5O5J - chains A and T of the 24 polymer chains in the assembly; structure by electron microscopy, 3.45 A resolution.

Chain A:
Molecule: 16S rRNA
Source organism: Mycobacterium smegmatis str. MC2 155
Sequence (1528 nucleotides; each row starts with the number of its first residue):
     1 UUUUUGUUUGGAGAGUUUGAUCCUGGCUCAGGACGAACGCUGGCGGCGUG
    51 CUUAACACAUGCAAGUCGAACGGAAAGGCCCUUUCGGGGGUACUCGAGUG
   101 GCGAACGGGUGAGUAACACGUGGGUGAUCUGCCCUGCACUUUGGGAUAAG
   151 CCUGGGAAACUGGGUCUAAUACCGAAUACACCCUGCUGGUCGCAUGGCCU
   201 GGUAGGGGAAAGCUUUUGCGGUGUGGGAUGGGCCCGCGGCCUAUCAGCUU
   251 GUUGGUGGGGUGAUGGCCUACCAAGGCGACGACGGGUAGCCGGCCUGAGA
   301 GGGUGACCGGCCACACUGGGACUGAGAUACGGCCCAGACUCCUACGGGAG
   351 GCAGCAGUGGGGAAUAUUGCACAAUGGGCGCAAGCCUGAUGCAGCGACGC
   401 CGCGUGAGGGAUGACGGCCUUCGGGUUGUAAACCUCUUUCAGCACAGACG
   451 AAGCGCAAGUGACGGUAUGUGCAGAAGAAGGACCGGCCAACUACGUGCCA
   501 GCAGCCGCGGUAAUACGUAGGGUCCGAGCGUUGUCCGGAAUUACUGGGCG
   551 UAAAGAGCUCGUAGGUGGUUUGUCGCGUUGUUCGUGAAAACUCACAGCUU
   601 AACUGUGGGCGUGCGGGCGAUACGGGCAGACUAGAGUACUGCAGGGGAGA
   651 CUGGAAUUCCUGGUGUAGCGGUGGAAUGCGCAGAUAUCAGGAGGAACACC
   701 GGUGGCGAAGGCGGGUCUCUGGGCAGUAACUGACGCUGAGGAGCGAAAGC
   751 GUGGGGAGCGAACAGGAUUAGAUACCCUGGUAGUCCACGCCGUAAACGGU
   801 GGGUACUAGGUGUGGGUUUCCUUCCUUGGGAUCCGUGCCGUAGCUAACGC
   851 AUUAAGUACCCCGCCUGGGGAGUACGGCCGCAAGGCUAAAACUCAAAGGA
   901 AUUGACGGGGGCCCGCACAAGCGGCGGAGCAUGUGGAUUAAUUCGAUGCA
   951 ACGCGAAGAACCUUACCUGGGUUUGACAUGCACAGGACGCCGGCAGAGAU
  1001 GUCGGUUCCCUUGUGGCCUGUGUGCAGGUGGUGCAUGGCUGUCGUCAGCU
  1051 CGUGUCGUGAGAUGUUGGGUUAAGUCCCGCAACGAGCGCAACCCUUGUCU
  1101 CAUGUUGCCAGCACGUUAUGGUGGGGACUCGUGAGAGACUGCCGGGGUCA
  1151 ACUCGGAGGAAGGUGGGGAUGACGUCAAGUCAUCAUGCCCCUUAUGUCCA
  1201 GGGCUUCACACAUGCUACAAUGGCCGGUACAAAGGGCUGCGAUGCCGUGA
  1251 GGUGGAGCGAAUCCUUUCAAAGCCGGUCUCAGUUCGGAUCGGGGUCUGCA
  1301 ACUCGACCCCGUGAAGUCGGAGUCGCUAGUAAUCGCAGAUCAGCAACGCU
  1351 GCGGUGAAUACGUUCCCGGGCCUUGUACACACCGCCCGUCACGUCAUGAA
  1401 AGUCGGUAACACCCGAAGCCGGUGGCCUAACCCUUGUGGAGGGAGCCGUC
  1451 GAAGGUGGGAUCGGCGAUUGGGACGAAGUCGUAACAAGGUAGCCGUACCG
  1501 GAAGGUGCGGCUGGAUCACCUCCUUUCU
Unresolved in the structure: 1-6, 1518-1528
Ion coordination: Mg2+ site 1 near U17 (its only coordinating residue here); Mg2+ site 2 near G25 (its only coordinating residue here); Mg2+ site 3 near A37 (its only coordinating residue here); Mg2+ site 4 near G42 (its only coordinating residue here); Mg2+ site 5: U52, G111; Mg2+ site 6 near U52 (its only coordinating residue here); Mg2+ site 7 near A57 (its only coordinating residue here); Mg2+ site 8: A63, C386, U387; Mg2+ site 9: U66, G101; Mg2+ site 10 near G96 (its only coordinating residue here); Mg2+ site 11 near G103 (its only coordinating residue here); Mg2+ site 12 near A105 (its only coordinating residue here); 116 more Mg2+ sites not listed

Chain T:
Name: 30S ribosomal protein S20
Source organism: Mycobacterium smegmatis str. MC2 155
UniProt: A0R102 (RS20_MYCS2); residues 1-86 here = UniProt positions 1-86
Chain sequence (86 residues; numbered 1 to 86; the number before each row is that of its first residue):
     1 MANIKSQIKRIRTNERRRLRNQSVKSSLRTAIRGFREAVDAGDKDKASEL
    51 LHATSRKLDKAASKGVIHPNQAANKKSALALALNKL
Unresolved in the structure: 1

Interface between chain A and chain T:
Residue-residue contacts - 82 pairs, chain A then chain T:
  G65(A) - Ile4(T)  phosphate contact
  G65(A) - Ser6(T)  hydrogen bond to the base
  A97(A) - Lys5(T)  salt bridge to the phosphate
  G98(A) - Lys5(T)  salt bridge to the phosphate
  G98(A) - Arg12(T)  phosphate contact
  U99(A) - Lys9(T)  salt bridge to the phosphate
  U99(A) - Arg12(T)  salt bridge to the phosphate
  G100(A) - Lys9(T)  salt bridge to the phosphate
  G100(A) - Thr13(T)  phosphate contact
  G100(A) - Arg16(T)  salt bridge to the phosphate
  G101(A) - Arg16(T)  salt bridge to the phosphate
  G101(A) - Arg17(T)  salt bridge to the phosphate
  C102(A) - Arg10(T)  base contact
  C102(A) - Arg17(T)  salt bridge to the phosphate
  G103(A) - Ser6(T)  base contact
  G103(A) - Arg10(T)  hydrogen bond to the base
  A104(A) - Gln7(T)  base contact
  A104(A) - Arg10(T)  base contact
  C129(A) - His68(T)  phosphate contact
  C129(A) - Asn70(T)  phosphate contact
  U130(A) - His68(T)  phosphate contact
  C173(A) - Arg20(T)  salt bridge to the phosphate
  C173(A) - Lys64(T)  salt bridge to the phosphate
  G174(A) - Lys64(T)  salt bridge to the phosphate
  A175(A) - Lys60(T)  salt bridge to the phosphate
  A176(A) - Arg56(T)  salt bridge to the phosphate
  C182(A) - Ala73(T)  sugar contact
  C182(A) - Lys76(T)  hydrogen bond to the sugar
  C183(A) - Ala73(T)  phosphate contact
  C183(A) - Lys76(T)  sugar contact
  C183(A) - Ser77(T)  hydrogen bond to the sugar
  U184(A) - Ser77(T)  hydrogen bond to the phosphate
  U184(A) - Ala80(T)  sugar contact
  U184(A) - Leu81(T)  phosphate contact
  U184(A) - Asn84(T)  hydrogen bond to the sugar
  G185(A) - Leu81(T)  phosphate contact
  G206(A) - His52(T)  hydrogen bond to the sugar
  G207(A) - Arg56(T)  sugar contact
  G207(A) - Asp59(T)  sugar contact
  G208(A) - Arg56(T)  salt bridge to the phosphate
  G208(A) - Asp59(T)  sugar contact
  G208(A) - Lys60(T)  phosphate contact
  G208(A) - Ser63(T)  hydrogen bond to the sugar
  A209(A) - Lys60(T)  phosphate contact
  A209(A) - Ser63(T)  phosphate contact
  G259(A) - Arg36(T)  salt bridge to the phosphate
  G259(A) - Ala78(T)  phosphate contact
  G260(A) - Lys75(T)  salt bridge to the phosphate
  U261(A) - Gln71(T)  hydrogen bond to the phosphate
  U261(A) - Lys75(T)  salt bridge to the phosphate
  G262(A) - His68(T)  sugar contact
  G262(A) - Asn70(T)  hydrogen bond to the sugar
  G262(A) - Gln71(T)  phosphate contact
  A263(A) - Asn74(T)  hydrogen bond to the phosphate
  C322(A) - Arg18(T)  sugar contact
  U323(A) - Asn14(T)  hydrogen bond to the sugar
  U323(A) - Arg17(T)  phosphate contact
  U323(A) - Asn21(T)  hydrogen bond to the phosphate
  G324(A) - Arg17(T)  salt bridge to the phosphate
  G324(A) - Asn21(T)  hydrogen bond to the phosphate
  G331(A) - Asn3(T)  sugar contact
  G331(A) - Ile4(T)  sugar contact
  G332(A) - Ala2(T)  hydrogen bond to the phosphate
  G332(A) - Asn3(T)  hydrogen bond to the phosphate
  G332(A) - Ile4(T)  hydrogen bond to the phosphate
  G332(A) - Gln7(T)  hydrogen bond to the sugar
  G332(A) - Ile11(T)  sugar contact
  C333(A) - Ala2(T)  phosphate contact
  G351(A) - Asn3(T)  phosphate contact
  C1420(A) - Arg29(T)  salt bridge to the phosphate
  G1421(A) - Arg29(T)  salt bridge to the phosphate
  G1422(A) - Arg33(T)  salt bridge to the phosphate
  U1423(A) - Arg33(T)  salt bridge to the phosphate
  G1441(A) - Ser27(T)  hydrogen bond to the sugar
  G1441(A) - Thr30(T)  phosphate contact
  G1442(A) - Ser23(T)  hydrogen bond to the sugar
  G1442(A) - Ser26(T)  phosphate contact
  G1442(A) - Ser27(T)  hydrogen bond to the phosphate
  G1442(A) - Thr30(T)  hydrogen bond to the phosphate
  G1443(A) - Gln22(T)  hydrogen bond to the phosphate
  G1443(A) - Ser26(T)  hydrogen bond to the phosphate
  A1444(A) - Gln22(T)  hydrogen bond to the phosphate
Other interface residues (no listed pair), chain A (48 interface residues in all): A64, A171, C172, A329, C1419
Other interface residues (no listed pair), chain T (44 interface residues in all): Lys25

Overview:
The interface between chain A and chain T involves 48 residues on one side and 44 on the other; the contacts
include 25 hydrogen bonds and 23 salt bridges. Polar contacts include G65(A)-Ser6(T), G103(A)-Arg10(T) and
C182(A)-Lys76(T). U52(A) and G111(A) form the Mg2+ site 5.
Chain A is 16S rRNA and chain T is 30S ribosomal protein S20, both from Mycobacterium smegmatis str. MC2 155;
the structure, Structure of the 30S small ribosomal subunit from Mycobacterium smegmatis, was determined by
electron microscopy (same publication as 5O60 and 5O61).
